Entry 6XGW (X-ray diffraction, 3.50 A resolution); this record covers chains B and D of the 4 polymer chains in the assembly.

Chain B:
Molecule: Mutator family transposase
From: Hungateiclostridium thermocellum (strain ATCC 27405 / DSM 1237 / JCM 9322 / NBRC 103400 / NCIMB 10682 / NRRL B-4536 / VPI 7372)
UniProtKB: A3DBR0 (A3DBR0_HUNT2); residues 1-407 here = UniProt positions 1-407
Amino-acid sequence (410 residues; numbered -2 to 407; the number before each row is that of its first residue; numbers below 1 keep their minus sign (Gly-2 is residue -2)):
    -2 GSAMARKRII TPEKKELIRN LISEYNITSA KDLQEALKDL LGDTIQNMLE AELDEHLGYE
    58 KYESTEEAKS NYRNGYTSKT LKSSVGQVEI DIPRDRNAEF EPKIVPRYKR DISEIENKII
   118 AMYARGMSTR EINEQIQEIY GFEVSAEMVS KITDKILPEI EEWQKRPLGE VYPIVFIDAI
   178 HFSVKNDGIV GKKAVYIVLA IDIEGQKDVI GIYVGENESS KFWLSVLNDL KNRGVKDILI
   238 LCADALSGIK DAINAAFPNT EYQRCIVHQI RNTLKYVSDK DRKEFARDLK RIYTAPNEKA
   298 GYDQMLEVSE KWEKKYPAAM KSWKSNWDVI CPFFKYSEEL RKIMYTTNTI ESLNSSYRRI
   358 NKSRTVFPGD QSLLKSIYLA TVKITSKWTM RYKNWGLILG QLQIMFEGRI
Disordered / not traced: -2 to 3, 56-102, 407
Construct notes: expression tag (-2 to 0)
Reported in the primary citation:
  - catalytic residues: Asp175, Asp241
  - binding site for the 32-nt DNA strand (chain D): Lys280, Arg284, Lys287, Arg288
  - catalytic residues: Cys262, His265 (proposed by the authors, not directly observed)
  - mutagenesis - D175A: abolished catalytic activity on TIR junction integration
  - mutagenesis - D175A: abolished catalytic activity

Chain D:
Molecule: 32-nt DNA strand
Sequence (32 nucleotides; numbered 1 to 32; the number before each row is that of its first residue):
     1 GTTTACACAA AAATATTTAC ACTGCCCAAA AA
Disordered / not traced: 32

Chain B / chain D interface:
Contacting residue pairs (11; chain B residue first):
  Lys280(B) - DC26(D)  sugar contact
  Arg284(B) - DA29(D)  base contact
  Lys287(B) - DC27(D)  sugar contact
  Lys287(B) - DA28(D)  salt bridge to the phosphate
  Lys287(B) - DA29(D)  base contact
  Arg288(B) - DA29(D)  base contact
  Arg288(B) - DA30(D)  base contact
  Tyr290(B) - DC27(D)  sugar contact
  Tyr290(B) - DA28(D)  hydrogen bond to the phosphate
  Thr291(B) - DA29(D)  phosphate contact
  Tyr342(B) - DA28(D)  hydrogen bond to the phosphate
Interface residues without a listed pair, chain B (9 interface residues in all): Lys4, Ala283
Interface residues without a listed pair, chain D (6 interface residues in all): DC6

Overview:
Chain B and chain D form an interface of 9 and 6 residues respectively, with 2 hydrogen bonds and 1 salt
bridge. Polar contacts include Tyr290(B)-DA28(D), Tyr342(B)-DA28(D) and Lys287(B)-DA28(D). The paper reports
catalytic residues Asp175(B), Asp241(B) and Cys262(B) among others; D175A of chain B abolishes catalytic
activity on TIR junction integration.
Here chain B is Mutator family transposase (Hungateiclostridium thermocellum (strain ATCC 27405 / DSM 1237 /
JCM 9322 / NBRC 103400 / NCIMB 10682 / NRRL B-4536 / VPI 7372)) and chain D is a 32-nt DNA strand. Entry 6XGW
(ISCth4 transposase, pre-reaction complex, PRC) was determined by X-ray diffraction.
